Entry 6YHY (X-ray diffraction, 1.55 A resolution); this record covers chain A.

[Chain A]
Name: Conk-S1
From: Conus consors
Amino-acid sequence (59 residues; row label = number of the first residue in the row):
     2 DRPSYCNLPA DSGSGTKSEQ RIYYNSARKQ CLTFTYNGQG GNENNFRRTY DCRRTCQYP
Disulfides: Cys7-Cys57, Cys32-Cys53
Reported in the primary citation:
  - mutagenesis - R54A (>300-fold): decreased binding to Shaker

[In short]
From the paper: R54A reduces binding to Shaker.
Chain A is Conk-S1 (Conus consors); the structure, A lid blocking mechanism of a cone snail toxin revealed at
the atomic level, was determined by X-ray diffraction together with 6YHT from the same study.
